1RGZ - chain A; structure by X-ray diffraction, 1.37 A resolution.

# Chain A
Name: class C beta-lactamase
Source organism: Enterobacter cloacae
Notes: EC 3.5.2.6
Reference sequence: P05364 (AMPC_ENTCL); residues 2-364 here correspond to UniProt positions 22-384 (UniProt number = residue number + 20)
Sequence (363 residues; numbered 2 to 364; the number before each row is that of its first residue):
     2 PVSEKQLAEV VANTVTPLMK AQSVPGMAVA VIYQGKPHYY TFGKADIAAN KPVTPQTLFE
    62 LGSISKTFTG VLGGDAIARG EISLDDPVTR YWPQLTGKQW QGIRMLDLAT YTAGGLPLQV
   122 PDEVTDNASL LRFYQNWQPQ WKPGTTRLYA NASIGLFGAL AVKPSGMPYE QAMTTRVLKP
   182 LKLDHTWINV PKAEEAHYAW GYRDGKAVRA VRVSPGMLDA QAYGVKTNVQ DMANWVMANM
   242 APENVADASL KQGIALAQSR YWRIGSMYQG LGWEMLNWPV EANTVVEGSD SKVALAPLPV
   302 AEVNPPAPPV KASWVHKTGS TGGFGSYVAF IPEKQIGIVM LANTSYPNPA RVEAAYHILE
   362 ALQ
Glycans and other covalent adducts: compound PTX linked to Ser-64
Residues lining bound ligands: PTX ({[(2E)-2-(2-amino-1,3-thiazol-4-yl)-2-(methoxyimino)ethanoyl]amino}methylphosphonic acid): Gly-63, Ser-66, Lys-67, Tyr-150, Asn-152, Gln-222, Ala-223, Tyr-224, Gly-225, Thr-319, Gly-320, Ser-321, Thr-322, Gly-323
UniProt features mapped onto this chain:
  - active site: Ser-64 (Acyl-ester intermediate), Tyr-150 (Proton acceptor)

# Overview
Compound PTX is covalently linked to Ser-64. From UniProt: active-site residues Ser-64 and Tyr-150.
Chain A is class C beta-lactamase (Enterobacter cloacae); the structure, Enterobacter cloacae GC1 Class C
beta-Lactamase Complexed with Transition-State Analog of Cefotaxime, was determined by X-ray diffraction,
deposited together with 1RGY.
